Entry 6VMK (X-ray diffraction, 3.01 A resolution); this record covers chains W and M of the 3 polymer chains in the assembly.

[Chain W]
Molecule: Complement factor D
Source organism: Homo sapiens
Notes: EC 3.4.21.46
UniProtKB: P00746 (CFAD_HUMAN); the construct lacks a stretch of the UniProt sequence and is renumbered around it, so the offset changes along the chain: 16-35 = UniProt 26-45; 37-61 = UniProt 46-70; 62-115 = UniProt 74-127; 118-124 = UniProt 128-134; 6 more segments
Chain sequence (228 residues; each row starts with the number of its first residue; note: 8 numbers in that range are skipped by the numbering (no residue carries them; nothing is unmodelled there); a row labelled like 61A-61C holds insertion residues (61A, then the next letters in order)):
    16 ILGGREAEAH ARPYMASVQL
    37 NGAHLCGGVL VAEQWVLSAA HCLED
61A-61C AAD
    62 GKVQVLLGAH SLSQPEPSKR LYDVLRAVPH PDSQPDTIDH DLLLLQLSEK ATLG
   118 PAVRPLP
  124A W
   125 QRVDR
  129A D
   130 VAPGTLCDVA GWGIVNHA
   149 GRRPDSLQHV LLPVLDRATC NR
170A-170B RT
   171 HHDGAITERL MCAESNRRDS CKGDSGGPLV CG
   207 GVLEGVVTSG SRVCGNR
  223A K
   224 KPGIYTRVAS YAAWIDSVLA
Disulfides: Cys42-Cys58, Cys136-Cys201, Cys168-Cys182, Cys191-Cys220

[Chain M]
Molecule: Fab Y49R heavy chain
Source organism: Homo sapiens
Notes: antibody fragment or engineered binder
Chain sequence (223 residues; row label = number of the first residue in the row):
     1 EVQLVQSGAE VKKPGASVKV SCKASGYTFT SYYMYWVRQA PGQGLEWIGE INPTSGGTNF
    61 NEKFKSRATL TVDTSTSTAY LELSSLRSED TAVYYCAREG GFAYWGQGTL VTVSSASTKG
   121 PSVFPLAPSS KSTSGGTAAL GCLVKDYFPE PVTVSWNSGA LTSGVHTFPA VLQSSGLYSL
   181 SSVVTVPSSS LGTQTYICNV NHKPSNTKVD KKVEPKSCDK THT
Disordered / not traced: 131-134, 218-223
Disulfides: Cys22-Cys96, Cys142-Cys198

[Chain W / chain M interface]
Pairs across the interface (22; chain W residue first):
  Asp164(W) with Asn52(M), hydrogen bond
  Arg165(W) with Ser31(M)
  Ala166(W) with Thr30(M); Ser31(M); Tyr32(M); Tyr33(M); Asn52(M)
  Thr167(W) with Tyr33(M), hydrogen bond; Asn52(M)
  Asn169(W) with Ser31(M), hydrogen bond (side chain-backbone); Glu99(M); Gly100(M)
  Arg170(W) with Glu50(M), salt bridge; Glu99(M)
  Arg170A(W) with Tyr35(M); Glu99(M), salt bridge; Gly100(M)
  Asp173(W) with Gly100(M); Gly101(M), hydrogen bond (side chain-backbone)
  Gly174(W) with Tyr32(M); Gly101(M)
  Glu178(W) with Thr28(M), hydrogen bond
Other interface residues (no listed pair), chain M (12 interface residues in all): Pro53

[Overview]
10 residues of chain W and 12 residues of chain M are in contact, with 5 hydrogen bonds and 2 salt bridges.
Polar pairs include Arg170(W)-Glu50(M), Arg170A(W)-Glu99(M) and Asp164(W)-Asn52(M).
Chain W is Complement factor D and chain M is Fab Y49R heavy chain, both from Homo sapiens; the structure,
Crystal structure of human Complement Factor D with anti-Factor D Fab 20D12, was determined by X-ray
diffraction.
